8TKL - chains B and D of the 4 polymer chains in the assembly; structure by X-ray diffraction, 3.00 A resolution.

== Chain B ==
Name: Nuclear factor NF-kappa-B p50 subunit
Organism: Mus musculus
Reference sequence: P25799 (NFKB1_MOUSE); residue numbers follow UniProt; this construct covers 39-350
Amino-acid sequence (312 residues; numbered 39 to 350; the number before each row is that of its first residue):
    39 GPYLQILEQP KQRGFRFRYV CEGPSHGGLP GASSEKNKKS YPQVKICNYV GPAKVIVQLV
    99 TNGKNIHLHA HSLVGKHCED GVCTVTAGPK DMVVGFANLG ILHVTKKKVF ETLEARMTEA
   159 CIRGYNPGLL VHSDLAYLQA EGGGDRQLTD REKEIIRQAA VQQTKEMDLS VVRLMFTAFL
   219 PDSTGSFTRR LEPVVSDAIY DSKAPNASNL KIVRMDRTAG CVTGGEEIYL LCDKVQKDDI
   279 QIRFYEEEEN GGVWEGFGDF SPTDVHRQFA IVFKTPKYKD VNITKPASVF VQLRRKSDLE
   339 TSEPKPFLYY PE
Disulfides: Cys116-Cys121
Swiss-Prot annotation at these positions:
  - modified residue: Cys59 (S-nitrosocysteine), Ser335 (Phosphoserine)
  - lipidation: Cys59 (S-(15-deoxy-Delta12,14-prostaglandin J2-9-yl)cysteine)
  - cross-link: Lys323 (Glycyl lysine isopeptide (Lys-Gly) (interchain with G-Cter in SUMO2))
From the paper describing this entry:
  - binding site for Test 17-mer kappaB-like DNA: Arg56, Lys241, Gln274
  - binding site for Test 17-mer kappaB-like DNA (chain D): Lys241

== Chain D ==
Molecule: Test 17-mer kappaB-like DNA
Sequence (17 nucleotides; numbered 1 to 17; the number before each row is that of its first residue):
     1 AGAGGGGAAT TCCCCTG

== Interface between chain B and chain D ==
Residue-residue contacts (12):
  Arg54(B) with DG6(D), hydrogen bond to the base; DG7(D), hydrogen bond to the base
  Arg56(B) with DG5(D), base contact; DG6(D), hydrogen bond to the base
  Ser63(B) with DA3(D), sugar contact; DG4(D), base contact
  His64(B) with DG4(D), sugar contact; DG5(D), hydrogen bond to the base; DG6(D), base contact
  Gly65(B) with DG4(D), phosphate contact; DG5(D), phosphate contact
  Gly66(B) with DG5(D), phosphate contact
Also at the interface, not in a pair above, chain B (8 interface residues in all): Gly52, Lys77
Also at the interface, not in a pair above, chain D (6 interface residues in all): DA8

== Summary ==
The interface between chain B and chain D involves 8 residues on one side and 6 on the other; the contacts
include 4 hydrogen bonds. Among the polar pairs are Arg54(B)-DG6(D), Arg54(B)-DG7(D) and Arg56(B)-DG6(D). From
the paper: a binding site for Test 17-mer kappaB-like DNA at Arg56(B), Lys241(B) and Gln274(B); a binding site
for Test 17-mer kappaB-like DNA (chain D) at Lys241(B).
Chain B is Nuclear factor NF-kappa-B p50 subunit (Mus musculus) and chain D is Test 17-mer kappaB-like DNA;
the structure, Murine NF-kappaB p50 Rel Homology Region homodimer in complex with a Test 16-mer kappaB-like
DNA, was determined by X-ray diffraction together with 8TKM and 8TKN from the same study.
